PDB entry 8JOV | electron microscopy, 3.80 A resolution | chains I and w of the 60 polymer chains in the assembly

[Chain I]
Name: gp81 of phage GP4
Organism: Ralstonia phage GP4
UniProtKB: A0A345GU12 (A0A345GU12_9CAUD); residue numbers follow UniProt; this construct covers 1-206
Sequence (206 residues; numbered 1 to 206; the number before each row is that of its first residue):
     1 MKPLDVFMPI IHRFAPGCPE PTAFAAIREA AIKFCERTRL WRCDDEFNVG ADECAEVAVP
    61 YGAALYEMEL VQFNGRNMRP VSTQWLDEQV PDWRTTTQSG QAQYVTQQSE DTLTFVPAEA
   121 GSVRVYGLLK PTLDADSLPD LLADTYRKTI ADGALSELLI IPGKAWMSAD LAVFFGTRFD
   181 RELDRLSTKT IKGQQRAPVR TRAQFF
Disordered / not traced: 1, 206

[Chain w]
Name: Virion associated protein
Organism: Ralstonia phage GP4
UniProtKB: A0A345GU13 (A0A345GU13_9CAUD); residues 1-220 here = UniProt positions 1-220
Sequence (220 residues; numbered 1 to 220; the number before each row is that of its first residue):
     1 MAFPASVVLS RAATLLQDED HERWTVDELL EWLTDGTREI VVRKPSAYMK TTTAALVAGS
    61 KQALPEDAIQ LIDVPRNLKT DGSPGRAVTA TDRRLLDTEN PDWHSMKPAG QIRHYTYDSN
   121 VPTVFYTYPP AAAGVQVELV CAWRHPALTT QNDVVQMGAE FVSALVSWCL YRASSKDSEF
   181 ANGAVAAAHY SAFSDALGAQ ATGTPTTQAA AAAAAAGAAQ
Disordered / not traced: 1, 215-220

[Chain I / chain w interface]
Pairs across the interface (19):
  His12(I) with His114(w), hydrogen bond
  Gly17(I) with Ala90(w); Thr91(w); Asp92(w)
  Cys18(I) with Thr91(w)
  Pro19(I) with Thr91(w); Asp92(w); Leu95(w), hydrophobic; Leu96(w), hydrophobic
  Glu20(I) with Arg113(w), salt bridge; His114(w), salt bridge; Tyr128(w)
  Pro21(I) with Leu96(w), hydrophobic; Tyr128(w)
  Thr22(I) with Leu95(w); Glu99(w)
  Ile161(I) with Leu95(w), hydrophobic
  Lys164(I) with Asp92(w), salt bridge; Leu95(w)
Also at the interface, not in a pair above, chain I (10 interface residues in all): Trp166
Also at the interface, not in a pair above, chain w (10 interface residues in all): Asn100

[In short]
Chain I and chain w each contribute 10 residues to their interface, with 1 hydrogen bond and 3 salt bridges.
Polar pairs include Glu20(I)-Arg113(w), Glu20(I)-His114(w) and Lys164(I)-Asp92(w).
Chain I is gp81 of phage GP4 and chain w is Virion associated protein, both from Ralstonia phage GP4; the
structure, Portal-tail complex of phage GP4, was determined by electron microscopy together with 8JOU from the
same study.
